6GYM - chains O and T of the 31 polymer chains in the assembly; structure by electron microscopy, 6.70 A resolution (low resolution: residue-level contacts below are approximate; hydrogen-bond / salt-bridge calls are withheld).

# Chain O
Name: TATA-box-binding protein
From: Saccharomyces cerevisiae (strain ATCC 204508 / S288c)
UniProt: P13393 (TBP_YEAST); residue numbers follow UniProt; this construct covers 1-240
Amino-acid sequence (240 residues; numbered 1 to 240; the number before each row is that of its first residue):
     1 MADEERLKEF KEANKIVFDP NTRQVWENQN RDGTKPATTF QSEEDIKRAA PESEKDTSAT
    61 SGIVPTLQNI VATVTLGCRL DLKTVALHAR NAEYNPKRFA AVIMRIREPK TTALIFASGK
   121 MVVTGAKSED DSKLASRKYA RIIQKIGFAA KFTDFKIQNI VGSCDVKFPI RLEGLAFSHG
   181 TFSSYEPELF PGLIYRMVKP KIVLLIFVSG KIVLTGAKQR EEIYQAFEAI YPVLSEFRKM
Disordered / not traced: 1-60

# Chain T
Molecule: Template DNA (HIS4)
Sequence (75 nucleotides; each row starts with the number of its first residue):
     7 TTTTATGTAT GTACAACACA CATCAAAGGT GAATCGAACG TTCCATAGCT ATTATATACA
    67 CAGCGTGCTA CTGTT

# Chain O / chain T interface
Pairs across the interface - 20 pairs, chain O then chain T:
  Gln-68(O) with DA62(T)
  Asn-69(O) with DA60(T); DT61(T)
  Arg-98(O) with DA57(T); DT58(T); DT59(T)
  Phe-99(O) with DA57(T); DT58(T)
  Arg-105(O) with DT59(T); DA60(T)
  Thr-112(O) with DA60(T)
  Leu-114(O) with DT59(T)
  Thr-124(O) with DA60(T)
  Val-161(O) with DT61(T)
  Ser-163(O) with DA62(T)
  Pro-191(O) with DC65(T)
  Phe-207(O) with DT63(T); DA64(T)
  Lys-211(O) with DT63(T); DA64(T)
Other interface residues (no listed pair), chain O (18 interface residues in all): Ile-103, Lys-127, Leu-205, Ser-209, Val-213

# Overview
Chain O and chain T form an interface of 18 and 9 residues respectively.
Chain O is TATA-box-binding protein (Saccharomyces cerevisiae (strain ATCC 204508 / S288c)) and chain T is
Template DNA (HIS4); the structure, Structure of a yeast closed complex with distorted DNA (CCdist), was
determined by electron microscopy, deposited together with 6GYK and 6GYL.
